7SBZ - chains B and D of the 3 polymer chains in the assembly; structure by X-ray diffraction, 2.90 A resolution.

== Chain B ==
Protein: JAR5 Light Chain
Source organism: Mus musculus
Amino-acid sequence (216 residues; row label = number of the first residue in the row):
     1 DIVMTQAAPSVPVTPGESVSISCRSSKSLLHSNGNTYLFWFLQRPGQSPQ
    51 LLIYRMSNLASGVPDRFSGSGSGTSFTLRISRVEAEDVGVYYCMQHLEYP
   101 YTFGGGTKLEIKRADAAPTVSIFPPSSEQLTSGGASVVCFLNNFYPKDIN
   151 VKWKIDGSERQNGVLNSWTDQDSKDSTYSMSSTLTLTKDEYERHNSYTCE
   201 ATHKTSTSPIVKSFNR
Unresolved in the structure: 203, 208
Cystine bridges: Cys23-Cys93, Cys139-Cys199
Ion coordination: Cd2+ site 1 near Glu17 (its only coordinating residue here); Cd2+ site 2 near Glu84 (its only coordinating residue here)

== Chain D ==
Protein: Factor H-binding protein
Source organism: Neisseria meningitidis serogroup B
Reference sequence: E6MV22 (E6MV22_NEIMH); residues 8-255 here correspond to UniProt positions 78-325 (UniProt number = residue number + 70)
Amino-acid sequence (257 residues; each row starts with the number of its first residue):
     7 MVAADIGAGLADALTAPLDHKDKGLQSLTLDQSVRKNEKLKLAAQGAEKT
    57 YGNGDSLNTGKLKNDKVSRFDFIRQIEVDGQLITLESGEFQVYKQSHSAL
   107 TAFQTEQIQDSEHSGKMVAKRQFRIGDIAGEHTSFDKLPEGGRATYRGTA
   157 FGSDDAGGKLTYTIDFAAKQGNGKIEHLKSPELNVDLAAADIKPDGKRHA
   207 VISGSVLYNQAEKGSYSLGIFGGKAQEVAGSAEVKTVNGIRHIGLAAKQL
   257 EHHHHHH
Unresolved in the structure: 7-13, 22-29, 256-263
Construct notes: initiating methionine (7); expression tag (256-263)
Ion coordination: Cd2+ near Glu137 (its only coordinating residue here)

== How chain B and chain D interact ==
Residue-residue contacts (6; chain B residue first):
  Asn33(B) - Met123(D)
  Tyr37(B) - Lys122(D)
  His96(B) - Lys122(D)  hydrogen bond (backbone-side chain)
  Leu97(B) - Lys122(D)
  Tyr99(B) - His119(D)
  Tyr99(B) - Ser120(D)
Interface residues without a listed pair, chain B (6 interface residues in all): Tyr101

== In short ==
6 residues of chain B and 4 residues of chain D are in contact, with 1 hydrogen bond. Its one hydrogen-bonded
contact is His96(B)-Lys122(D).
Chain B is JAR5 Light Chain (Mus musculus) and chain D is Factor H-binding protein (Neisseria meningitidis
serogroup B); the structure, JAR5 Fab bound to fHbp v1.1 crystallized in space group I422, was determined by
X-ray diffraction.
